PDB entry 3TSR | X-ray diffraction, 2.20 A resolution | chains A and E

Chain A:
Molecule: Ribonuclease pancreatic
From: Mus musculus
Notes: EC 3.1.27.5
Reference sequence: P00683 (RNAS1_MOUSE); residues 2-125 here correspond to UniProt positions 26-149 (UniProt number = residue number + 24)
Sequence (125 residues; row label = number of the first residue in the row):
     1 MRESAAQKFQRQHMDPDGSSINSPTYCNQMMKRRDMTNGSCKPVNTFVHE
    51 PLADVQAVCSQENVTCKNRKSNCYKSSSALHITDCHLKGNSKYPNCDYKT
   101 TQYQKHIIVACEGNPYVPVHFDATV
Disordered / not traced: 1
Sequence notes: expression tag (1)
UniProt features mapped onto this chain:
  - active site: H13 (Proton acceptor), H120 (Proton donor)
  - binding site (substrate): K8, R11, K42 to T46, K67
Disulfide bonds: C27-C85, C41-C96, C59-C111, C66-C73

Chain E:
Molecule: Ribonuclease inhibitor
From: Mus musculus
Reference sequence: Q91VI7 (RINI_MOUSE); residue numbers follow UniProt; this construct covers 1-456
Sequence (457 residues; row label = number of the first residue in the row; numbering starts at 0):
     0 MMSLDIQCEQLSDARWTELLPLIQQYEVVRLDDCGLTEVRCKDISSAVQA
    50 NPALTELSLRTNELGDGGVGLVLQGLQNPTCKIQKLSLQNCGLTEAGCGI
   100 LPGMLRSLSTLRELHLNDNPMGDAGLKLLCEGLQDPQCRLEKLQLEYCNL
   150 TATSCEPLASVLRVKADFKELVLSNNDLHEPGVRILCQGLKDSACQLESL
   200 KLENCGITAANCKDLCDVVASKASLQELDLSSNKLGNAGIAALCPGLLLP
   250 SCKLRTLWLWECDITAEGCKDLCRVLRAKQSLKELSLASNELKDEGARLL
   300 CESLLEPGCQLESLWIKTCSLTAASCPYFCSVLTKSRSLLELQMSSNPLG
   350 DEGVQELCKALSQPDTVLRELWLGDCDVTNSGCSSLANVLLANRSLRELD
   400 LSNNCMGGPGVLQLLESLKQPSCTLQQLVLYDIYWTNEVEEQLRALEEER
   450 PSLRIIS
Sequence notes: expression tag (0)
UniProt features mapped onto this chain:
  - modified residue: M1 (N-acetylmethionine), S86 (Phosphoserine)

Interface between chain A and chain E:
Pairs across the interface - 41 pairs, chain A then chain E:
  R2(A) - R443(E)
  E3(A) - R443(E)  hydrogen bond (backbone-side chain)
  K8(A) - S456(E)  hydrogen bond
  Q12(A) - S456(E)  hydrogen bond (side chain-backbone)
  P24(A) - Y146(E)
  T25(A) - N89(E)  hydrogen bond
  Q29(A) - T60(E)
  Q29(A) - N89(E)
  K32(A) - C7(E)
  R33(A) - D32(E)  salt bridge
  M36(A) - Y430(E)
  N38(A) - R453(E)  hydrogen bond (backbone-side chain)
  N38(A) - I455(E)
  G39(A) - Q426(E)
  G39(A) - I455(E)
  S40(A) - Y430(E)  hydrogen bond (backbone-side chain)
  K42(A) - Y430(E)
  K42(A) - D431(E)  salt bridge
  P43(A) - N402(E)
  P43(A) - Y430(E)
  V44(A) - N402(E)
  V44(A) - D431(E)
  N68(A) - Y433(E)  hydrogen bond (side chain-backbone)
  K70(A) - T435(E)
  N72(A) - Y433(E)  hydrogen bond
  K88(A) - N174(E)
  G89(A) - W257(E)  hydrogen bond (backbone-side chain)
  G89(A) - W259(E)
  N90(A) - E202(E)  hydrogen bond
  N90(A) - W257(E)
  N90(A) - W259(E)
  S91(A) - W314(E)
  K92(A) - W257(E)
  K92(A) - E283(E)
  K92(A) - W314(E)
  K92(A) - E340(E)  salt bridge
  A110(A) - Y433(E)  hydrophobic
  E112(A) - Y433(E)  hydrogen bond
  E112(A) - T435(E)
  E112(A) - N436(E)  hydrogen bond (side chain-backbone)
  H120(A) - Y433(E)
Also at the interface, not in a pair above, chain A (31 interface residues in all): C41, L87, D97, V119
Also at the interface, not in a pair above, chain E (33 interface residues in all): D117, E145, S285, K316, E397, S401, V428, I432, W434, E437

Overview:
31 residues of chain A face 33 of chain E across their interface, with 12 hydrogen bonds and 3 salt bridges.
Polar pairs include R33(A)-D32(E), K42(A)-D431(E) and K92(A)-E340(E). Curated annotation (UniProt) lists
active-site residues H13(A) and H120(A) and 8 substrate-binding residues on chain A.
Here chain A is Ribonuclease pancreatic and chain E is Ribonuclease inhibitor, both from Mus musculus. Entry
3TSR (X-ray structure of mouse ribonuclease inhibitor complexed with mouse ribonuclease 1) was determined by
X-ray diffraction, deposited together with 4PEQ.
